Entry 7SL6 (electron microscopy, 3.70 A resolution); this record covers chains B and E of the 6 polymer chains in the assembly.

Chain B:
Molecule: Insulin receptor
Organism: Mus musculus
Notes: EC 2.7.10.1
UniProtKB: P15208 (INSR_MOUSE); residues -26 to 1345 here correspond to UniProt positions 1-1372 (UniProt number = residue number + 27)
Chain sequence (1372 residues; numbered -26 to 1345; the number before each row is that of its first residue; numbers below 1 keep their minus sign (Met-26 is residue -26)):
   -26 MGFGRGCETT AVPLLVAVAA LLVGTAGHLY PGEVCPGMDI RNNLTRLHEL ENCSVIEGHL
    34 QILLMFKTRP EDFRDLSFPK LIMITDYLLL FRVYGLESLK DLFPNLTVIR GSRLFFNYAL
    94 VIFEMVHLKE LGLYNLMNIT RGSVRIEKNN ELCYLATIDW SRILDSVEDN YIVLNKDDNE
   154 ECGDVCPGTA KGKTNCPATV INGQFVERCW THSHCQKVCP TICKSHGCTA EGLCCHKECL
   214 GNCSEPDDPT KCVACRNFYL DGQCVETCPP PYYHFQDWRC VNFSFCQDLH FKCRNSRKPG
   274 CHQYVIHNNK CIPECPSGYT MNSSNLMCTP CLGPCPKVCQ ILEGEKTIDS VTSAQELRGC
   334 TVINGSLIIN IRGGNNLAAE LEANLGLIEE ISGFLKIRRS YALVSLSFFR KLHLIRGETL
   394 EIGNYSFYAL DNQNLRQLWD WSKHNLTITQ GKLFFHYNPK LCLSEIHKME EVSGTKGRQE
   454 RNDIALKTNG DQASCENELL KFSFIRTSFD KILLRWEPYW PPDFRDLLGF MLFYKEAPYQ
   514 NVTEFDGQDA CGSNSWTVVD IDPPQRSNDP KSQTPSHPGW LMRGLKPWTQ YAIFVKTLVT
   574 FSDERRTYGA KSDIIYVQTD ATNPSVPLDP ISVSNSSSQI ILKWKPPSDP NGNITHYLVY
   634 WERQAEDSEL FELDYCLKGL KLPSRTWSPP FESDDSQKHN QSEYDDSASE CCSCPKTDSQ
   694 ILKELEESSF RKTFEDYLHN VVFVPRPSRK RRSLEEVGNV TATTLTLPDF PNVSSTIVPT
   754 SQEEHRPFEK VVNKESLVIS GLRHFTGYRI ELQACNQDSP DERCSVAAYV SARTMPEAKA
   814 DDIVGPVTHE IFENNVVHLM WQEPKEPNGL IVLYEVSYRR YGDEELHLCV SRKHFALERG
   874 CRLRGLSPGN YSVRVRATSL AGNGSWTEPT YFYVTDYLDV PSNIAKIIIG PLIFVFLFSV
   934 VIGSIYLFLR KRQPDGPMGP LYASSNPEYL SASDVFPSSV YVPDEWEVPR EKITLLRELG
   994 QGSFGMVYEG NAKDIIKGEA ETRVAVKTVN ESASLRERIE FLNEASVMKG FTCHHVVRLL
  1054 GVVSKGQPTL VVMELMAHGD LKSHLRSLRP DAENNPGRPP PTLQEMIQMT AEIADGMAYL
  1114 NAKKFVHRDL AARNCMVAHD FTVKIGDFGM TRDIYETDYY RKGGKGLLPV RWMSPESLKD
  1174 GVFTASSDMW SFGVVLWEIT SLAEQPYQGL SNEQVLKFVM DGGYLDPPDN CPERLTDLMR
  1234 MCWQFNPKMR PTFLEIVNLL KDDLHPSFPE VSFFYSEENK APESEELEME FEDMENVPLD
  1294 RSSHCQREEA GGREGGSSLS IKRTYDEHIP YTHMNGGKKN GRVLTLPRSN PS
Disordered / not traced: -26 to 0, 163-167, 271-273, 519-527, 540-548, 659-686, 721-757, 911-1345
Disulfide bonds: Cys8-Cys26, Cys126-Cys155, Cys159-Cys182, Cys169-Cys188, Cys192-Cys201, Cys196-Cys207, Cys208-Cys216, Cys212-Cys225, Cys228-Cys237, Cys241-Cys253, Cys259-Cys284, Cys266-Cys274, Cys288-Cys301, Cys312-Cys333, Cys435-Cys468, Cys649-Cys862, Cys788-Cys797
UniProt features mapped onto this chain:
  - region: Glu708 to Phe716 (Insulin-binding), Asn959 to Tyr962 (Important for interaction with IRS1, SHC1 and STAT5B), Tyr1324 to Met1327 (PIK3R1 binding)
  - active site: Asp1122 (Proton donor/acceptor)
  - binding site (ATP): Ser996, Lys1020, Glu1067 to Asp1073, Arg1126, Asn1127, Asp1140
  - site: Phe39 (Insulin-binding)
  - modified residue: Ser373 (Phosphoserine), Tyr374 (Phosphotyrosine), Ser380 (Phosphoserine), Tyr962 (Phosphotyrosine), Cys1046 (S-nitrosocysteine), Tyr1148 (Phosphotyrosine), Tyr1152 (Phosphotyrosine), Tyr1153 (Phosphotyrosine), Tyr1318 (Phosphotyrosine), Tyr1324 (Phosphotyrosine)
  - glycosylation (N-linked (GlcNAc...) asparagine): Asn16, Asn25, Asn78, Asn111, Asn215, Asn255, Asn295, Asn337, Asn397, Asn418, Asn514, Asn608, Asn626, Asn673, Asn732, Asn745, Asn883, Asn896
  - cross-link: Lys1042 (Glycyl lysine isopeptide (Lys-Gly) (interchain with G-Cter in ubiquitin))

Chain E:
Molecule: Insulin B chain
Organism: Homo sapiens
UniProtKB: P01308 (INS_HUMAN); residues 1-30 here correspond to UniProt positions 25-54 (UniProt number = residue number + 24)
Chain sequence (30 residues; row label = number of the first residue in the row):
     1 FVNQHLCGSH LVEALYRVCG ERGFFYTPKT
Disordered / not traced: 1, 29-30
Differences from the reference sequence: engineered mutation Arg17 (Leu41 in P01308)

Interface between chain B and chain E:
Pairs across the interface (16; chain B residue first):
  Pro495(B) with His5(E)
  Asp496(B) with Cys7(E), hydrogen bond
  Phe497(B) with Cys7(E); Ser9(E); His10(E)
  Arg498(B) with Cys7(E); Gly8(E)
  Arg539(B) with His10(E), hydrogen bond
  Glu708(B) with Gly8(E)
  His712(B) with Gly8(E); Val12(E)
  Phe716(B) with Phe24(E), hydrophobic
  Val717(B) with Phe25(E); Tyr26(E), hydrophobic; Thr27(E)
  Arg719(B) with Phe25(E)
Other interface residues (no listed pair), chain B (11 interface residues in all): Val715
Other interface residues (no listed pair), chain E (12 interface residues in all): Leu11, Arg22

Summary:
11 residues of chain B and 12 residues of chain E are in contact, with 2 hydrogen bonds. Polar pairs include
Asp496(B)-Cys7(E) and Arg539(B)-His10(E). From UniProt: active-site residue Asp1122(B) and 12 ATP-binding
residues on chain B.
Chain B is Insulin receptor (Mus musculus) and chain E is Insulin B chain (Homo sapiens); the structure,
Full-length insulin receptor bound with site 2 binding deficient mutant insulin (B-L17R) -- symmetric
conformation, was determined by electron microscopy, deposited together with 7SL1, 7SL2, 7SL3, 7SL4, 7SL7,
7STH and 3 further entries.
